PDB entry 4WZA | X-ray diffraction, 1.90 A resolution | chains A and D of the 8 polymer chains in the assembly

[Chain A]
Protein: Nitrogenase molybdenum-iron protein alpha chain
Organism: Azotobacter vinelandii
Notes: EC 1.18.6.1
Reference sequence: P07328 (NIFD_AZOVI); residues 4-480 here = UniProt positions 4-480
Sequence (477 residues; numbered 4 to 480; the number before each row is that of its first residue):
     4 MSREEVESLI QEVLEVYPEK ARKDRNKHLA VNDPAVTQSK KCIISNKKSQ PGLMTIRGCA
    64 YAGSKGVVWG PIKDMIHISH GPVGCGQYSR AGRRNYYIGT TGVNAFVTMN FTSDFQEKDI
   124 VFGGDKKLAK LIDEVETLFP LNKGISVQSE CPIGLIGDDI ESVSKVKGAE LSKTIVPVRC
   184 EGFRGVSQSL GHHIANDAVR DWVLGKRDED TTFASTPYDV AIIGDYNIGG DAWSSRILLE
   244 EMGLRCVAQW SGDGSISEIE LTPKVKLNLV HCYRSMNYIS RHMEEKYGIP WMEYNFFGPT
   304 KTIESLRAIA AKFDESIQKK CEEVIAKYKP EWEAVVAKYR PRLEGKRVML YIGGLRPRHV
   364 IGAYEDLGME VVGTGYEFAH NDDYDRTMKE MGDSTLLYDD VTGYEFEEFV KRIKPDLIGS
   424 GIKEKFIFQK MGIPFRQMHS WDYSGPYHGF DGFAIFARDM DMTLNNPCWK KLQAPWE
Construct notes: variant Q440 (Glu in P07328)
Bound ions: fe(8)-S(7) cluster Fe: C62, C88, C154 (shared with 3 residues of chain B); Fe ion near C275 (its only coordinating residue here)
Residues lining bound ligands:
  - fe(8)-S(7) cluster (CLF): C62, Y64, P85, G87, C88, Y91, E153, C154, G185
  - 3-hydroxy-3-carboxy-adipic acid (HCA): A65, G95, R96, Q191, G424, I425, K426, Q440, H442
  - ICS (iron-sulfur-molybdenum cluster with interstitial carbon): V70, R96, H195, Y229, I231, C275, R277, S278, I355, G356, G357, L358, R359, P360, F381, M441, H442

[Chain D]
Protein: Nitrogenase molybdenum-iron protein beta chain
Organism: Azotobacter vinelandii
Notes: EC 1.18.6.1
Reference sequence: P07329 (NIFK_AZOVI); residue numbers follow UniProt; this construct covers 2-523
Sequence (522 residues; row label = number of the first residue in the row):
     2 SQQVDKIKAS YPLFLDQDYK DMLAKKRDGF EEKYPQDKID EVFQWTTTKE YQELNFQREA
    62 LTVNPAKACQ PLGAVLCALG FEKTMPYVHG SQGCVAYFRS YFNRHFREPV SCVSDSMTED
   122 AAVFGGQQNM KDGLQNCKAT YKPDMIAVST TCMAEVIGDD LNAFINNSKK EGFIPDEFPV
   182 PFAHTPSFVG SHVTGWDNMF EGIARYFTLK SMDDKVVGSN KKINIVPGFE TYLGNFRVIK
   242 RMLSEMGVGY SLLSDPEEVL DTPADGQFRM YAGGTTQEEM KDAPNALNTV LLQPWHLEKT
   302 KKFVEGTWKH EVPKLNIPMG LDWTDEFLMK VSEISGQPIP ASLTKERGRL VDMMTDSHTW
   362 LHGKRFALWG DPDFVMGLVK FLLELGCEPV HILCHNGNKR WKKAVDAILA ASPYGKNATV
   422 YIGKDLWHLR SLVFTDKPDF MIGNSYGKFI QRDTLHKGKE FEVPLIRIGF PIFDRHHLHR
   482 STTLGYEGAM QILTTLVNSI LERLDEETRG MQATDYNHDL VR
Bound ions: fe(8)-S(7) cluster Fe: C70, C95, C153 (shared with 3 residues of chain C); Fe ion site 1: R108, E109 (shared with 2 residues of chain B); Fe ion site 2: D353, D357 (shared with 2 residues of chain B)
Residues lining bound ligands: fe(8)-S(7) cluster (CLF): C70, P72, S92, G94, C95, Y98, F99, T152, C153, S188

[Chain A / chain D interface]
Pairs across the interface (49; chain A residue first):
  R93(A) - L521(D)
  A94(A) - L521(D)  hydrophobic
  R97(A) - D520(D)  salt bridge
  Y99(A) - Y517(D)
  Y99(A) - N518(D)  hydrogen bond
  Y99(A) - D520(D)  hydrogen bond
  Y100(A) - Y517(D)
  I101(A) - Q513(D)
  G102(A) - Q513(D)
  T103(A) - M512(D)
  T103(A) - Q513(D)  hydrogen bond
  T104(A) - M512(D)
  N107(A) - Q513(D)
  F429(A) - D357(D)
  Q432(A) - T356(D)  hydrogen bond
  Q432(A) - D357(D)  hydrogen bond
  K433(A) - D353(D)  salt bridge
  R439(A) - T360(D)
  Y446(A) - W361(D)  hydrophobic
  Y446(A) - V522(D)
  Y446(A) - R523(D)
  M465(A) - T360(D)
  M465(A) - H363(D)
  T466(A) - H359(D)  hydrogen bond
  T466(A) - T360(D)
  N469(A) - H359(D)
  N469(A) - H363(D)
  P470(A) - L384(D)
  P470(A) - E385(D)
  P470(A) - Y415(D)
  W472(A) - T356(D)
  K474(A) - L322(D)
  K474(A) - D323(D)  salt bridge
  K474(A) - R348(D)  hydrogen bond (backbone-side chain)
  K474(A) - V352(D)
  L475(A) - R348(D)
  L475(A) - V352(D)  hydrophobic
  Q476(A) - R348(D)
  A477(A) - R348(D)
  P478(A) - D326(D)
  P478(A) - M330(D)  hydrophobic
  P478(A) - R348(D)
  W479(A) - D326(D)
  W479(A) - M330(D)  hydrophobic
  W479(A) - I340(D)  hydrophobic
  W479(A) - T345(D)  hydrogen bond
  W479(A) - R348(D)
  W479(A) - Y487(D)
  E480(A) - T345(D)
Interface residues without a listed pair, chain A (30 interface residues in all): W236, N468, C471
Interface residues without a listed pair, chain D (30 interface residues in all): M355, G387, D516

[Summary]
The chain A/chain D interface involves 30 residues from each chain, with 8 hydrogen bonds and 3 salt bridges.
Polar pairs include R97(A)-D520(D), K433(A)-D353(D) and K474(A)-D323(D). Bound to chain A:
3-hydroxy-3-carboxy-adipic acid, compound ICS and fe(8)-S(7) cluster. Bound to chain D: fe(8)-S(7) cluster.
Chain A is Nitrogenase molybdenum-iron protein alpha chain and chain D is Nitrogenase molybdenum-iron protein
beta chain, both from Azotobacter vinelandii; the structure, Asymmetric Nucleotide Binding in the Nitrogenase
Complex, was determined by X-ray diffraction.
